PDB entry 9AW6 | X-ray diffraction, 3.44 A resolution | chains L and M of the 28 polymer chains in the assembly

# Chain L
Protein: Proteasome subunit beta type-6
Organism: Saccharomyces cerevisiae
UniProtKB: P23724 (PSB6_YEAST); residues 1-222 here correspond to UniProt positions 20-241 (UniProt number = residue number + 19)
Sequence (222 residues; numbered 1 to 222; the number before each row is that of its first residue):
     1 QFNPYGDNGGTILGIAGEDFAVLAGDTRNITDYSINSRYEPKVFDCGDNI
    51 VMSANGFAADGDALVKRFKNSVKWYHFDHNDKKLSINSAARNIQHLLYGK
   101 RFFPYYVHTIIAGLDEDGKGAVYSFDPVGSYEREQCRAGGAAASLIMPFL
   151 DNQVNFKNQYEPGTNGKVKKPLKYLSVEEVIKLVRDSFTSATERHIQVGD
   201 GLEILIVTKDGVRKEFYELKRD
Bound ions: Mg2+: T192, H195, V198, D222
Ligand contacts: A1A9B ((10S,11R,12S,15S,18S)-15-(2-amino-2-oxoethyl)-10,11,23-trihydroxy-18-{[(3R)-3-methyl-2-oxopentanoyl]amino}-9,14,17-trioxo-N-[(1Z)-prop-1-en-1-yl]-8,13,16-triazatetracyclo[18.3.1.0(2,7).0(6,10)]tetracosa-1(24),2,4,6,20,22-hexaene-12-carboxamide): R101, P104, Y106, D126, P127, V128

# Chain M
Protein: Proteasome subunit beta type-7
Organism: Saccharomyces cerevisiae
UniProtKB: P30657 (PSB7_YEAST); residues 1-233 here correspond to UniProt positions 34-266 (UniProt number = residue number + 33)
Sequence (233 residues; numbered 1 to 233; the number before each row is that of its first residue):
     1 TQQPIVTGTSVISMKYDNGVIIAADNLGSYGSLLRFNGVERLIPVGDNTV
    51 VGISGDISDMQHIERLLKDLVTENAYDNPLADAEEALEPSYIFEYLATVM
   101 YQRRSKMNPLWNAIIVAGVQSNGDQFLRYVNLLGVTYSSPTLATGFGAHM
   151 ANPLLRKVVDRESDIPKTTVQVAEEAIVNAMRVLYYRDARSSRNFSLAII
   201 DKNTGLTFKKNLQVENMKWDFAKDIKGYGTQKI

# How chain L and chain M interact
Contacting residue pairs (44):
  F2(L) with M107(M), hydrophobic; P109(M), hydrophobic; W111(M), hydrophobic; L132(M), hydrophobic; L133(M), hydrophobic
  N3(L) with L133(M)
  P4(L) with R104(M), hydrogen bond (backbone-side chain); M107(M), hydrophobic; L133(M)
  Y5(L) with R104(M); L133(M)
  N8(L) with V135(M)
  N29(L) with Y137(M)
  S34(L) with A148(M); H149(M)
  I35(L) with R156(M), hydrogen bond (backbone-side chain)
  N36(L) with Y137(M), hydrogen bond; S139(M)
  S37(L) with S138(M), hydrogen bond (side chain-backbone); S139(M)
  R38(L) with D160(M), salt bridge
  Y39(L) with S138(M)
  E40(L) with R128(M), salt bridge; T136(M); Y137(M); S138(M), hydrogen bond (side chain-backbone)
  F57(L) with R104(M); L133(M); V135(M), hydrophobic
  A58(L) with V135(M), hydrophobic
  A59(L) with Y101(M), hydrophobic; L133(M); G134(M)
  D60(L) with Y101(M), hydrogen bond; R104(M), salt bridge
  D62(L) with T136(M), hydrogen bond
  A63(L) with Y101(M)
  K66(L) with E94(M), salt bridge
  F103(L) with R104(M); S105(M)
  Y105(L) with Y101(M)
  E218(L) with R161(M), salt bridge
  R221(L) with D160(M), salt bridge; R161(M)
Other interface residues (no listed pair), chain L (27 interface residues in all): Q1, G6, K100
Other interface residues (no listed pair), chain M (23 interface residues in all): Q2, L142

# Overview
Chain L and chain M form an interface of 27 and 23 residues respectively; the contacts include 7 hydrogen
bonds and 6 salt bridges. Polar contacts include R38(L)-D160(M), E40(L)-R128(M) and D60(L)-R104(M). Chain L
binds compound A1A9B. T192(L), H195(L), V198(L) and D222(L) coordinate Mg2+.
Chain L is Proteasome subunit beta type-6 and chain M is Proteasome subunit beta type-7, both from
Saccharomyces cerevisiae; the structure, Yeast 20S proteasome soaked with MA9 fraction EF2, was determined by
X-ray diffraction (same publication as 9C97, 9C98, 9AW3, 9AW5 and 9AW7).
